Entry 9OMF (electron microscopy, 9.72 A resolution (very low resolution: no residue pairs are listed; an interface is given only as per-side residue counts)); this record covers chains B and C of the 5 polymer chains in the assembly.

# Chain B
Name: Cullin-5
Organism: Homo sapiens
UniProt: Q93034 (CUL5_HUMAN); numbering as in UniProt (aligned over 1-780)
Sequence (783 residues; numbered -2 to 780; the number before each row is that of its first residue; numbers below 1 keep their minus sign (Gly-2 is residue -2)):
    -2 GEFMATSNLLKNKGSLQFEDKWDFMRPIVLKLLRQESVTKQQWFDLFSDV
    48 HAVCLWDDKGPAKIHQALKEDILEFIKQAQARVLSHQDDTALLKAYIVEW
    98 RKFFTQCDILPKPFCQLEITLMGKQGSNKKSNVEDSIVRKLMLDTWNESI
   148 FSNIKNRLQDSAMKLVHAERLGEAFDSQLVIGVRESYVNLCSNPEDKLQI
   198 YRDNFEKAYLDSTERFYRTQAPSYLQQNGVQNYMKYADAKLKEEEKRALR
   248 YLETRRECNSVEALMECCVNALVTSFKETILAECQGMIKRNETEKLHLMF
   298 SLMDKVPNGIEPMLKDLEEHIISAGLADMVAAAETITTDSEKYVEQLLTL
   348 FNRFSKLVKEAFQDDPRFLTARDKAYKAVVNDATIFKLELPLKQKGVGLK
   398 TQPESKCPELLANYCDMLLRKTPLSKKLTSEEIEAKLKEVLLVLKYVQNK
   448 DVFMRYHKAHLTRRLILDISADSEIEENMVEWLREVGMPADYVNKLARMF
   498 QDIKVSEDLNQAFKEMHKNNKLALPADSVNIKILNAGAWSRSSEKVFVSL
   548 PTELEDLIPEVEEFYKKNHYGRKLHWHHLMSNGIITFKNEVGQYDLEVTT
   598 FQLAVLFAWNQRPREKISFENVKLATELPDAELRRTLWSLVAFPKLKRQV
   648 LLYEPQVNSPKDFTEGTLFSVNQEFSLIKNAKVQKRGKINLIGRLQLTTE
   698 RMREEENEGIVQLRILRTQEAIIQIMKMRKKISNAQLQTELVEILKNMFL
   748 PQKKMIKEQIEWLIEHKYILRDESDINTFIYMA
Disordered / not traced: -2 to 15, 116-130, 380-402, 516-519
Differences from the reference sequence: expression tag (-2 to 0); conflict Tyr567 (Ser in Q93034), Val619 (Leu in Q93034), Leu767 (Arg in Q93034)
Swiss-Prot annotation at these positions:
  - modified residue: Ser34 (Phosphoserine), Thr210 (Phosphothreonine)
  - cross-link: Lys724 (Glycyl lysine isopeptide (Lys-Gly) (interchain with G-Cter in NEDD8))
  - mutagenesis: Leu52 (L52V: Strongly impaired interaction with HIV-1 Vif protein), Trp53 (W53A: Strongly impaired interaction with HIV-1 Vif protein. Decreased interaction ith SOCS2), Asp55 (D55A: Strongly impaired interaction with HIV-1 Vif protein), Arg460 (R460A: Impaired interaction with ARIH2), Glu617 to Glu624 (Impaired interaction with ARIH2), Arg691 (R691A: Impaired interaction with ARIH2), Leu710 (L710D: Impaired interaction with ARIH2), Glu717 (E717A: Impaired interaction with ARIH2), Lys724 (K724R: Abolished neddylation and interaction with ARIH2)

# Chain C
Name: RING-box protein 2
Organism: Mus musculus
Notes: EC 2.3.2.27, 2.3.2.32
UniProt: Q9WTZ1 (RBX2_MOUSE); residue numbers follow UniProt; this construct covers 1-113
Sequence (113 residues; numbered 1 to 113; the number before each row is that of its first residue):
     1 MADVEDGEEPCVLSSHSGSAGSKSGGDKMFSLKKWNAVAMWSWDVECDTC
    51 AICRVQVMDACLRCQAENKQEDCVVVWGECNHSFHNCCMSLWVKQNNRCP
   101 LCQQDWVVQRIGK
Disordered / not traced: 1-28, 69-71
Cystine bridges: Cys50-Cys53, Cys61-Cys73
Swiss-Prot annotation at these positions:
  - zinc finger: Cys61 to Gln103 (RING-type)
  - binding site (Zn(2+)): Cys50, Cys53, Cys61, Cys64, Cys73, Cys80, His82, His85, Cys87, Cys88, Cys99, Cys102
  - modified residue: Ala2 (N-acetylalanine)

# How chain B and chain C interact
At this resolution (10 A) residue pairs are not listed: 74 residues of chain B and 50 of chain C lie at the interface.

# Summary
Chain B and chain C form an interface of 74 and 50 residues respectively. Curated annotation (UniProt) lists
15 mutagenesis sites on chain B; 12 Zn2+-binding residues on chain C.
Here chain B is Cullin-5 (Homo sapiens) and chain C is RING-box protein 2 (Mus musculus). Entry 9OMF (Cryo-EM
structure of neddylated PCMTD1-ELOBC-CUL5-RBX2 (N8-CRL5-PCMTD1)) was determined by electron microscopy (same
publication as 9OMA).
